8JKL - chains B and C of the 4 polymer chains in the assembly; structure by X-ray diffraction, 2.94 A resolution.

[Chain B]
Molecule: GATA-Reverse
Sequence (19 nucleotides; row label = number of the first residue in the row):
     1 GGTTTCTCGG TATCAGTTG

[Chain C]
Name: Interferon regulatory factor 4
From: Homo sapiens
Notes: fragment: DNA-binding domain
UniProt: F2Z3D5 (F2Z3D5_HUMAN); residue numbers follow UniProt; this construct covers 20-135
Chain sequence (116 residues; row label = number of the first residue in the row):
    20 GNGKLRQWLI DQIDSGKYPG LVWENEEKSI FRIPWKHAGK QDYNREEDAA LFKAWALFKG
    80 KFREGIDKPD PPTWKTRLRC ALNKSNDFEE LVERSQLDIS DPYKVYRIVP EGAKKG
Unresolved in the structure: 20, 130-135

[Chain B / chain C interface]
Pairs across the interface (19):
  DC8(B) - Asn21(C)  phosphate contact
  DG9(B) - Asn21(C)  sugar contact
  DG9(B) - Gly22(C)  phosphate contact
  DG9(B) - Lys103(C)  base contact
  DG10(B) - Gly22(C)  phosphate contact
  DG10(B) - Lys23(C)  hydrogen bond to the phosphate
  DG10(B) - Leu24(C)  hydrogen bond to the phosphate
  DG10(B) - Trp74(C)  phosphate contact
  DG10(B) - Lys78(C)  phosphate contact
  DG10(B) - Lys103(C)  hydrogen bond to the base
  DT11(B) - Trp74(C)  hydrogen bond to the phosphate
  DT11(B) - Lys78(C)  phosphate contact
  DT11(B) - Arg96(C)  salt bridge to the phosphate
  DT11(B) - Cys99(C)  base contact
  DT11(B) - Ala100(C)  phosphate contact
  DT11(B) - Lys103(C)  base contact
  DA12(B) - Lys80(C)  salt bridge to the phosphate
  DA12(B) - Arg96(C)  salt bridge to the phosphate
  DA12(B) - Cys99(C)  base contact
Also at the interface, not in a pair above, chain B (6 interface residues in all): DT13
Also at the interface, not in a pair above, chain C (12 interface residues in all): Thr95

[Overview]
6 residues of chain B and 12 residues of chain C are in contact, with 4 hydrogen bonds and 3 salt bridges.
Polar pairs include DG10(B)-Lys103(C), DG10(B)-Lys23(C) and DG10(B)-Leu24(C).
Chain B is GATA-Reverse and chain C is Interferon regulatory factor 4 (Homo sapiens); the structure, IRF4
DNA-binding domain bound to an DNA containing GATA motif, was determined by X-ray diffraction, deposited
together with 8JKN, 8JKO, 8JKQ and 8JKS.
